8SR2 - chains A and F of the 9 polymer chains in the assembly; structure by electron microscopy, 2.36 A resolution.

[Chain A]
Name: Particulate methane monooxygenase alpha subunit
Source organism: Methylococcus capsulatus str. Bath
Notes: EC 1.14.18.3
UniProt: G1UBD1 (PMOB_METCA); residues 1-414 here = UniProt positions 1-414
Sequence (414 residues; numbered 1 to 414; the number before each row is that of its first residue):
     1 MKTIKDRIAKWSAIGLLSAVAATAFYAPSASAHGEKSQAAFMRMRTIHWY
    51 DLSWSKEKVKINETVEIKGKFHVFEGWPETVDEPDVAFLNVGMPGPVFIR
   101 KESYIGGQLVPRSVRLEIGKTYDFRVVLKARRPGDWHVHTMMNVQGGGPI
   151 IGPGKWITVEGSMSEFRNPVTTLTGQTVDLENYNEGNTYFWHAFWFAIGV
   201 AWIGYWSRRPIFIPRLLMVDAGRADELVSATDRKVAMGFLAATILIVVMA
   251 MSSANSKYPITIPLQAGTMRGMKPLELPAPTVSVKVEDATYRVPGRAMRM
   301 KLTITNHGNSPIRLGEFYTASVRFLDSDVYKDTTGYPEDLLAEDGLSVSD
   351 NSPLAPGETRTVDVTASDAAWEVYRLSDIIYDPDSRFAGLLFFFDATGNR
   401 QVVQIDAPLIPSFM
Disordered / not traced: 1-32
Swiss-Prot annotation at these positions:
  - binding site (Cu cation): His-33, His-48, His-72, His-137, His-139
  - mutagenesis: His-48 (H48N: Impairs activity of soluble pmoB construct), His-137 (H137A: Abolishes activity of soluble pmoB construct; when associated with A-139), His-139 (H139A: Abolishes activity of soluble pmoB construct; when associated with A-137)
Metal / ion sites: Cu ion site 1: His-33, His-137, His-139; Cu ion site 2: His-48, His-72
Small-molecule neighbours: diundecyl phosphatidyl choline (PLC): Ile-244, Val-248, Met-251, Asn-255, Thr-261

[Chain F]
Name: Particulate methane monooxygenase beta subunit
Source organism: Methylococcus capsulatus str. Bath
Notes: EC 1.14.18.3
UniProt: Q607G3 (PMOA_METCA); residue numbers follow UniProt; this construct covers 1-247
Sequence (247 residues; each row starts with the number of its first residue):
     1 MSAAQSAVRSHAEAVQVSRTIDWMALFVVFFVIVGSYHIHAMLTMGDWDF
    51 WSDWKDRRLWVTVTPIVLVTFPAAVQSYLWERYRLPWGATVCVLGLLLGE
   101 WINRYFNFWGWTYFPINFVFPASLVPGAIILDTVLMLSGSYLFTAIVGAM
   151 GWGLIFYPGNWPIIAPLHVPVEYNGMLMSIADIQGYNYVRTGTPEYIRMV
   201 EKGTLRTFGKDVAPVSAFFSAFMSILIYFMWHFIGRWFSNERFLQST
Disordered / not traced: 1-6
Small-molecule neighbours:
  - 1,2-didecanoyl-sn-glycero-3-phosphocholine (P1O), molecule 1: Ser-138, Gly-139, Ser-140, Phe-143
  - 1,2-didecanoyl-sn-glycero-3-phosphocholine (P1O), molecule 2: Ser-140, Leu-142, Phe-143, Ile-146
  - 1,2-didecanoyl-sn-glycero-3-phosphocholine (P1O), molecule 3: Tyr-141, Leu-142, Phe-229, His-232, Phe-233, Arg-236
  - 1,2-didecanoyl-sn-glycero-3-phosphocholine (P1O), molecule 4: Trp-237, Arg-242, Phe-243, Leu-244, Ser-246, Thr-247
  - diundecyl phosphatidyl choline (PLC), molecule 1: Thr-44, Val-67, Met-199, Met-223
  - diundecyl phosphatidyl choline (PLC), molecule 2: Arg-57, Ile-130, Gly-151, Leu-154, Ile-155, Tyr-157, Pro-158, Trp-161, Ala-213, Pro-214, Ala-217, Phe-218
  - diundecyl phosphatidyl choline (PLC), molecule 3: Leu-59, Val-63, Ile-66, Val-67, Met-199, Thr-204, Phe-219, Met-223, Ile-227
  - diundecyl phosphatidyl choline (PLC), molecule 4: Met-150, Gly-209, Lys-210, Asp-211, Pro-214, Val-215, Phe-218

[Chain A / chain F interface]
Residue-residue contacts (34):
  Ser-37(A) / Thr-207(F)
  Ser-37(A) / Phe-208(F)
  Ser-37(A) / Gly-209(F)  hydrogen bond (backbone-backbone)
  Gln-38(A) / Leu-205(F)  hydrogen bond (side chain-backbone)
  Gln-38(A) / Thr-207(F)
  Phe-41(A) / Lys-202(F)
  Met-42(A) / Gly-203(F)
  Met-42(A) / Thr-204(F)
  Glu-79(A) / Lys-202(F)  salt bridge
  Thr-80(A) / Lys-202(F)
  Thr-80(A) / Gly-203(F)  hydrogen bond (side chain-backbone)
  Thr-80(A) / Thr-204(F)
  Gly-147(A) / Leu-205(F)
  Gly-148(A) / Leu-205(F)
  Pro-149(A) / Arg-206(F)
  Ile-150(A) / Leu-205(F)  hydrophobic
  Arg-375(A) / Gly-209(F)
  Asp-378(A) / Lys-210(F)  salt bridge
  Tyr-381(A) / Arg-57(F)  hydrogen bond (backbone-side chain)
  Tyr-381(A) / Gly-209(F)
  Tyr-381(A) / Lys-210(F)
  Tyr-381(A) / Asp-211(F)  hydrogen bond (side chain-backbone)
  Tyr-381(A) / Val-212(F)  hydrogen bond (side chain-backbone)
  Pro-383(A) / Glu-201(F)
  Pro-383(A) / Lys-202(F)
  Pro-383(A) / Gly-203(F)
  Ser-385(A) / Leu-177(F)
  Pro-408(A) / Gly-175(F)
  Ile-410(A) / Glu-172(F)
  Ile-410(A) / Gly-175(F)
  Ile-410(A) / Met-176(F)
  Ile-410(A) / Leu-177(F)
  Pro-411(A) / Leu-177(F)
  Phe-413(A) / Pro-170(F)  hydrophobic
Interface residues without a listed pair, chain A (21 interface residues in all): Ala-39, Val-81
Interface residues without a listed pair, chain F (19 interface residues in all): Ala-213

[Overview]
The interface between chain A and chain F involves 21 residues on one side and 19 on the other, with 6
hydrogen bonds and 2 salt bridges. Among the polar pairs are Glu-79(A)/Lys-202(F), Asp-378(A)/Lys-210(F) and
Gln-38(A)/Leu-205(F). Ligands of chain A: diundecyl phosphatidyl choline.
Chain A is Particulate methane monooxygenase alpha subunit and chain F is Particulate methane monooxygenase
beta subunit, both from Methylococcus capsulatus str. Bath; the structure, particulate methane monooxygenase
incubated with 4,4,4-trifluorobutanol, was determined by electron microscopy together with 8SR5, 8SQW, 8SR1,
8SR4 and 8OYI from the same study.
